Entry 7NJX (electron microscopy, 4.32 A resolution (low resolution: residue-level contacts below are approximate; hydrogen-bond / salt-bridge calls are withheld)); this record covers chains a and d of the 12 polymer chains in the assembly.

Chain a:
Protein: ATP synthase subunit a
Source organism: Mycolicibacterium smegmatis (strain ATCC 700084 / mc(2)155)
UniProtKB: A0R206 (A0R206_MYCS2); residues 1-252 here = UniProt positions 1-252
Sequence (252 residues; numbered 1 to 252; the number before each row is that of its first residue):
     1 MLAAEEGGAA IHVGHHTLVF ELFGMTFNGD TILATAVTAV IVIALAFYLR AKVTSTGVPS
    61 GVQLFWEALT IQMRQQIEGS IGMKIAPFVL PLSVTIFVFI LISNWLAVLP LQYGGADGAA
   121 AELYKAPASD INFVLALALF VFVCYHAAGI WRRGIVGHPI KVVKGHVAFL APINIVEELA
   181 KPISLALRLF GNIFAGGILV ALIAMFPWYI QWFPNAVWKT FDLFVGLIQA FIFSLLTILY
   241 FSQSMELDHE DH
Unresolved in the structure: 1-9, 248-252
From the paper describing this entry:
  - catalytic residues: His-12, His-15, His-16, Asp-30, Asn-104, Gln-112, Asp-117, Glu-122, Lys-125, His-146, Arg-153, Lys-161, His-166, Asn-174, Glu-177, Glu-178, Lys-181, Ser-184, Lys-219, Asp-222, Gln-229, Tyr-240 (proposed by the authors, not directly observed)

Chain d:
Protein: ATP synthase subunit b-delta
Source organism: Mycolicibacterium smegmatis (strain ATCC 700084 / mc(2)155)
UniProtKB: A0R203 (ATPFD_MYCS2); numbering as in UniProt (aligned over 1-445)
Sequence (445 residues; row label = number of the first residue in the row):
     1 MSIFIGQLIG FAVIAFIIVK WVVPPVRTLM RNQQEAVRAA LAESAEAAKK LADADAMHAK
    61 ALADAKAESE KVTEEAKQDS ERIAAQLSEQ AGSEAERIKA QGAQQIQLMR QQLIRQLRTG
   121 LGAEAVNKAA EIVRAHVADP QAQSATVDRF LSELEQMAPS SVVIDTAATS RLRAASRQSL
   181 AALVEKFDSV AGGLDADGLT NLADELASVA KLLLSETALN KHLAEPTDDS APKVRLLERL
   241 LSDKVSATTL DLLRTAVSNR WSTESNLIDA VEHTARLALL KRAEIAGEVD EVEEQLFRFG
   301 RVLDAEPRLS ALLSDYTTPA EGRVALLDKA LTGRPGVNQT AAALLSQTVG LLRGERADEA
   361 VIDLAELAVS RRGEVVAHVS AAAELSDAQR TRLTEVLSRI YGRPVSVQLH VDPELLGGLS
   421 ITVGDEVIDG SIASRLAAAQ TGLPD
Unresolved in the structure: 62-445

Interface between chain a and chain d:
Contacting residue pairs (23; chain a residue first):
  Ser-55(a) / Leu-41(d)
  Thr-56(a) / Leu-41(d)
  Pro-59(a) / Gln-34(d)
  Leu-64(a) / Gln-33(d)
  Pro-110(a) / Gln-7(d)
  Pro-110(a) / Phe-11(d)
  Leu-111(a) / Gln-7(d)
  Gln-112(a) / Phe-4(d)
  Gln-112(a) / Gln-7(d)
  Tyr-113(a) / Phe-4(d)
  Gly-114(a) / Met-1(d)
  Ala-204(a) / Ile-3(d)
  Trp-208(a) / Ser-2(d)
  Trp-208(a) / Gly-6(d)
  Gln-211(a) / Ile-3(d)
  Trp-212(a) / Gly-6(d)
  Trp-212(a) / Ile-9(d)
  Trp-212(a) / Gly-10(d)
  Asn-215(a) / Gln-7(d)
  Ala-216(a) / Gly-10(d)
  Ala-216(a) / Ile-14(d)
  Lys-219(a) / Ile-14(d)
  Thr-220(a) / Ile-14(d)
Other interface residues (no listed pair), chain a (22 interface residues in all): Gly-57, Val-58, Ser-60, Gly-61, Leu-109
Other interface residues (no listed pair), chain d (16 interface residues in all): Met-30, Val-37, Arg-38

Summary:
The interface between chain a and chain d involves 22 residues on one side and 16 on the other. From the
paper: catalytic residues His-12(a), His-15(a) and His-16(a) among others.
Here chain a is ATP synthase subunit a and chain d is ATP synthase subunit b-delta, both from
Mycolicibacterium smegmatis (strain ATCC 700084 / mc(2)155). Entry 7NJX (Mycobacterium smegmatis ATP synthase
Fo combined class 4) was determined by electron microscopy together with 7NJK, 7NJL, 7NJM, 7NJN, 7NJO, 7NJP
and 20 further entries from the same study.
